PDB entry 1D6P | X-ray diffraction, 2.23 A resolution | chain A

== Chain A ==
Molecule: Lysozyme
Organism: Homo sapiens
Notes: EC 3.2.1.17
Reference sequence: P00695 (LYSC_HUMAN); residues 1-130 here correspond to UniProt positions 19-148 (UniProt number = residue number + 18)
Sequence (130 residues; row label = number of the first residue in the row):
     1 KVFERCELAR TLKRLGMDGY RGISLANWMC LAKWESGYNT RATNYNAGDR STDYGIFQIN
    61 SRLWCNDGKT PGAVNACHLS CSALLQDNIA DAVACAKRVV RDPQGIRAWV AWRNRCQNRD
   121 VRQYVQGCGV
Disulfides: C6-C128, C30-C116, C65-C81, C77-C95
Sequence notes: engineered mutation L63 (Tyr81 in P00695)

== In short ==
Chain A is Lysozyme (Homo sapiens); the structure, Human lysozyme L63 mutant labelled with 2',3'-epoxypropyl
n,n'-diacetylchitobiose, was determined by X-ray diffraction, deposited together with 1D6Q.
